PDB entry 8DVF | electron microscopy, 3.30 A resolution | chains F and H of the 9 polymer chains in the assembly

# Chain F
Name: DnaB-like replicative helicase
Source organism: Escherichia phage T4
Notes: EC 3.6.4.-
Reference sequence: P04530 (HELIC_BPT4); residues 1-432 here = UniProt positions 1-432
Amino-acid sequence (475 residues; numbered 1 to 475; the number before each row is that of its first residue):
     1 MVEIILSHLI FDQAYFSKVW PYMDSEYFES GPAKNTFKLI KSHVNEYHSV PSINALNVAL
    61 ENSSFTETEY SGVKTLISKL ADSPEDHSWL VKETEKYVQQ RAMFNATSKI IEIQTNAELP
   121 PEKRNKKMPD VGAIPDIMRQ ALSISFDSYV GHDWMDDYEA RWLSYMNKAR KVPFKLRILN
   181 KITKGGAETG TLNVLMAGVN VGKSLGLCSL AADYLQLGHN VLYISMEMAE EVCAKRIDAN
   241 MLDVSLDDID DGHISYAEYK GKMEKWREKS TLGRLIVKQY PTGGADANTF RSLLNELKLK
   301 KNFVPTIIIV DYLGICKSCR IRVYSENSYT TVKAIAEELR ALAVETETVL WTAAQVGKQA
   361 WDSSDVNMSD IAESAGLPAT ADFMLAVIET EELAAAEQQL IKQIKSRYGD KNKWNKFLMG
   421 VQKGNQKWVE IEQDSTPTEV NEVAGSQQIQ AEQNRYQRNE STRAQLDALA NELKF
Not modelled in the structure: 433-475
Sequence notes: expression tag (433-475)
Bound ions: Mg2+: Ser204 (together with ATP-gamma-S)
Ligand contacts: ATP-gamma-S (AGS; phosphothiophosphoric acid-adenylate ester): Gly198, Val199, Asn200, Val201, Gly202, Lys203, Ser204, Leu205, Glu227, Arg236, Leu246, Asp247, Asp250, Lys423, Gln426

# Chain H
Name: DNA primase
Source organism: Escherichia phage T4
Notes: EC 2.7.7.-
Reference sequence: P04520 (PRIM_BPT4); residues 3-341 here = UniProt positions 3-341
Amino-acid sequence (342 residues; each row starts with the number of its first residue):
     1 MSSIPWIDNE FAYRALAHLP KFTQVNNSST FKLRFRCPVC GDSKTDQNKA RGWYYGDNNE
    61 GNIHCYNCNY HAPIGIYLKE FEPDLYREYI FEIRKEKGKS RPIEKPKELP KQPEKKIIKS
   121 LPSCVRLDKL AEDHPIIKYV KARCIPKDKW KYLWFTTEWP KLVNSIAPGT YKKEISEPRL
   181 VIPIYNANGK AESFQGRALK KDAPQKYITI EAYPEATKIY GVERVKDGDV YVLEGPIDSL
   241 FIENGIAITG GQLDLEVVPF KDRRVWVLDN EPRHPDTIKR MTKLVDAGER VMFWDKSPWK
   301 SKDVNDMIRK EGATPEQIME YMKNNIAQGL MAKMRLSKYA KI
Not modelled in the structure: 1-2, 98-114, 342
Sequence notes: initiating methionine (1); expression tag (2, 342)
From the paper describing this entry:
  - binding site for the 5-nt DNA strand: Trp53, Tyr55, His64, Tyr66, His71
  - catalytic residues: Glu234 (proposed by the authors, not directly observed)

# How chain F and chain H interact
Residue-residue contacts (16):
  Ser64(F) - Ser3(H)  hydrogen bond (side chain-backbone)
  Ser64(F) - Asn59(H)
  Thr66(F) - Asn59(H)
  Phe104(F) - Leu330(H)  hydrophobic
  Phe104(F) - Lys333(H)
  Thr107(F) - Leu330(H)
  Ser108(F) - Leu330(H)
  Ser108(F) - Lys333(H)  hydrogen bond
  Ile111(F) - Leu330(H)
  Ile111(F) - Lys333(H)
  Ile111(F) - Met334(H)
  Ile111(F) - Ser337(H)
  Thr115(F) - Ser337(H)  hydrogen bond
  Glu118(F) - Ser337(H)
  Glu118(F) - Lys338(H)
  Leu119(F) - Lys341(H)
Other interface residues (no listed pair), chain F (11 interface residues in all): Phe65, Gln114
Other interface residues (no listed pair), chain H (9 interface residues in all): Asn58
Interface features reported in the paper:
  - residue pairs: Ser108(F)-Lys333(H) (hydrogen bond), Thr115(F)-Ser337(H) (hydrogen bond)
  - interface residues, chain H: Ala327(H)

# Overview
Chain F and chain H form an interface of 11 and 9 residues respectively; the contacts include 3 hydrogen
bonds. Among the polar pairs are Ser64(F)-Ser3(H), Ser108(F)-Lys333(H) and Thr115(F)-Ser337(H). The authors
report hydrogen bonds between Ser108(F) and Lys333(H) and Thr115(F) and Ser337(H). From the paper: the
catalytic residue Glu234(H); a binding site for the 5-nt DNA strand at Trp53(H), Tyr55(H) and His64(H) among
others.
Chain F is DnaB-like replicative helicase and chain H is DNA primase, both from Escherichia phage T4; the
structure, T4 Bacteriophage primosome with single strand DNA, state 1, was determined by electron microscopy,
deposited together with 8DTP, 8DUE, 8DVI, 8DW6, 8DWJ, 8G0Z and 8GAO.
